PDB entry 7PAW | X-ray diffraction, 2.19 A resolution | chains A and B

[Chain A (and B)]
Name: Mucosa-associated lymphoid tissue lymphoma translocation protein 1
Organism: Homo sapiens
Notes: EC 3.4.22.-; chain B of this document is another copy of the same molecule, construct and numbering; everything in this record applies to it too
UniProtKB: Q9UDY8 (MALT1_HUMAN); residue numbers follow UniProt; this construct covers 339-719
Amino-acid sequence (388 residues; each row starts with the number of its first residue):
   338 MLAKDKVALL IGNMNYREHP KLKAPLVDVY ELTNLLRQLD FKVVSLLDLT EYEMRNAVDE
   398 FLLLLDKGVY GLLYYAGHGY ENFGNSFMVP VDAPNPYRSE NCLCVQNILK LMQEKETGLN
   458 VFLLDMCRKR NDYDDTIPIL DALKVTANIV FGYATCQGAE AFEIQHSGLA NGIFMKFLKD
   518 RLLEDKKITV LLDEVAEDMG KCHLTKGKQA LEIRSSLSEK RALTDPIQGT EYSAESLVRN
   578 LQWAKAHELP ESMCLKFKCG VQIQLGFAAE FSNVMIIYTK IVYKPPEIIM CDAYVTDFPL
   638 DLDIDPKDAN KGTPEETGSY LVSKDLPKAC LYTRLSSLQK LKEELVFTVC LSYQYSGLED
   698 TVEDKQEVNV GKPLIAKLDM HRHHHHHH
Unresolved in the structure: 499-506, 542-543, 570-571, 619-629, 663-666, 690-699, 721-725 (chain B: 501-505, 567-568, 692-697, 718-725)
Construct notes: initiating methionine (338); engineered mutation Lys595 (Asp in Q9UDY8), Lys617 (Ser in Q9UDY8), Ala666 (His in Q9UDY8), Glu681 (His in Q9UDY8); expression tag (720-725)
UniProt features mapped onto this chain:
  - motif: Leu369 to Leu376 (Nuclear export signal)
  - active site: His415, Cys464
  - mutagenesis: Cys464 (C464A: Slight decrease in NF-kappa-B activation), Glu653 (E653A: Abolishes binding to TRAF6)
What the authors report for this chain:
  - binding site for the ligand 6IT: Trp580
  - conformationally variable residues (side-chain flip): Trp580

[How chain A and chain B interact]
Residue-residue contacts - 53 pairs, chain A then chain B:
  Phe420(A) with Phe420(B); Ile474(B), hydrophobic
  Arg467(A) with Ile476(B)
  Ile474(A) with Phe420(B), hydrophobic; Ile474(B), hydrophobic
  Pro475(A) with Phe420(B)
  Leu477(A) with Phe420(B), hydrophobic; Arg467(B), hydrogen bond (backbone-side chain)
  Ala479(A) with Gly495(B)
  Val482(A) with Ala496(B), hydrophobic; Gly544(B); Gln546(B); Ala547(B), hydrophobic
  Ala484(A) with Ala547(B), hydrophobic
  Cys493(A) with Ser553(B)
  Gln494(A) with Leu480(B)
  Gly495(A) with Ala479(B)
  Ala496(A) with Val482(B), hydrophobic
  Lys524(A) with Asp530(B), salt bridge; Glu534(B), salt bridge
  Thr526(A) with Asp530(B), hydrogen bond
  Val527(A) with Asp530(B)
  Asp530(A) with Lys524(B), salt bridge; Thr526(B), hydrogen bond; Val527(B)
  Ala533(A) with Leu554(B); Ser555(B)
  Glu534(A) with Lys524(B), salt bridge; Ser555(B); Lys557(B), salt bridge
  Gly537(A) with Ser555(B)
  Lys545(A) with Val482(B)
  Ala547(A) with Val482(B), hydrophobic; Ala484(B), hydrophobic
  Leu548(A) with Ser552(B); Ser553(B)
  Glu549(A) with Arg551(B); Ser552(B)
  Ile550(A) with Ile550(B); Arg551(B); Ser552(B), hydrogen bond (backbone-backbone)
  Arg551(A) with Ile550(B); Arg551(B)
  Ser552(A) with Leu548(B); Glu549(B); Ile550(B), hydrogen bond (backbone-backbone)
  Ser553(A) with Cys493(B); Leu548(B)
  Leu554(A) with Ala533(B)
  Ser555(A) with Ala533(B); Glu534(B); Gly537(B)
  Lys557(A) with Glu534(B), salt bridge
Interface residues without a listed pair, chain A (33 interface residues in all): Gly421, Lys481, Glu556
Interface residues without a listed pair, chain B (33 interface residues in all): Gly421, Lys545, Glu556

[Overview]
The chain A/chain B interface involves 33 residues from each chain; the contacts include 5 hydrogen bonds and
6 salt bridges. Polar contacts include Lys524(A)-Asp530(B), Lys524(A)-Glu534(B) and Glu534(A)-Lys557(B). From
the paper: a binding site for the ligand 6IT at Trp580(A); conformational variability at Trp580(A).
Both chains are Mucosa-associated lymphoid tissue lymphoma translocation protein 1 (Homo sapiens). Entry 7PAW
(MALT1 in complex with compound 1) was determined by X-ray diffraction (same publication as 7PAV).
